7I1M - chains A and B; structure by X-ray diffraction, 2.01 A resolution.

== Chain A ==
Name: Serine protease subunit NS2B
Source organism: Zika virus
UniProtKB: Q32ZE1 (POLG_ZIKV); residues 46-89 here correspond to UniProt positions 1414-1457 (UniProt number = residue number + 1368)
Amino-acid sequence (46 residues; each row starts with the number of its first residue):
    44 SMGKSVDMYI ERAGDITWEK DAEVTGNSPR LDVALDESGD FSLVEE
Unresolved in the structure: 44-49, 89
Construct notes: expression tag (44-45)

== Chain B ==
Name: Serine protease NS3
Source organism: Zika virus
Notes: EC 3.4.21.91, 3.6.1.15, 3.6.4.13
UniProtKB: Q32ZE1 (POLG_ZIKV); residues 11-177 here correspond to UniProt positions 1509-1675 (UniProt number = residue number + 1498)
Amino-acid sequence (168 residues; numbered 10 to 177; the number before each row is that of its first residue):
    10 MKEVKKGETT DGVYRVMTRR LLGSTQVGVG VMQEGVFHTM WHVTKGAALR SGEGRLDPYW
    70 GDVKQDLVSY CGPWKLDAAW DGLSEVQLLA VPPGERAKNI QTLPGIFKTK DGDIGAVALD
   130 YPAGTSGSPI LDKCGRVIGL YGNGVVIKNG SYVSAITQGK REEETPVE
Unresolved in the structure: 10-15, 172-177
Construct notes: initiating methionine (10); conflict K107 (Arg1605 in Q32ZE1)
Swiss-Prot annotation at these positions:
  - active site (Charge relay system): H51, D75, S135
Ligand contacts: 7,8-dichloro-2-methylquinolin-4-amine (A1BXF): H51, D129, Y130, P131, A132, S135, Y150, G151, V155, Y161

== Interface between chain A and chain B ==
Pairs across the interface (92; chain A residue first):
  M51(A) - M26(B)
  M51(A) - V52(B)
  M51(A) - T53(B)
  M51(A) - L58(B)
  M51(A) - R59(B)  hydrogen bond (backbone-backbone)
  Y52(A) - R24(B)
  Y52(A) - V25(B)
  Y52(A) - M26(B)  hydrogen bond (backbone-backbone)
  Y52(A) - R28(B)
  Y52(A) - S33(B)  hydrogen bond
  Y52(A) - R59(B)
  I53(A) - Y23(B)  hydrophobic
  I53(A) - R24(B)
  I53(A) - M41(B)  hydrophobic
  I53(A) - F46(B)  hydrophobic
  I53(A) - R59(B)  hydrogen bond (backbone-backbone)
  I53(A) - S60(B)
  I53(A) - L65(B)  hydrophobic
  E54(A) - Y23(B)
  E54(A) - R24(B)  hydrogen bond (backbone-backbone)
  R55(A) - E17(B)
  R55(A) - D20(B)  hydrogen bond (side chain-backbone)
  R55(A) - V22(B)
  R55(A) - Y23(B)
  A56(A) - V22(B)  hydrogen bond (backbone-backbone)
  A56(A) - V100(B)  hydrophobic
  A56(A) - A106(B)
  G57(A) - G21(B)
  G57(A) - V22(B)  hydrogen bond (backbone-backbone)
  D58(A) - L98(B)
  I59(A) - G21(B)
  I59(A) - V22(B)
  I59(A) - V40(B)  hydrophobic
  I59(A) - L140(B)  hydrophobic
  I59(A) - G144(B)
  I59(A) - V146(B)  hydrophobic
  T60(A) - N108(B)  hydrogen bond (backbone-side chain)
  T60(A) - L140(B)
  W61(A) - E94(B)
  W61(A) - V95(B)
  W61(A) - Q96(B)
  W61(A) - Q110(B)
  W61(A) - L140(B)
  W61(A) - D141(B)
  W61(A) - K142(B)
  E62(A) - Q96(B)  hydrogen bond (backbone-side chain)
  E62(A) - N108(B)
  A65(A) - Q96(B)
  A65(A) - N108(B)
  E66(A) - N108(B)
  E66(A) - I109(B)
  E66(A) - Q110(B)  hydrogen bond (backbone-backbone)
  V67(A) - E94(B)
  V67(A) - Q110(B)
  T68(A) - I109(B)
  T68(A) - Q110(B)  hydrogen bond (backbone-backbone)
  T68(A) - T111(B)  hydrogen bond (backbone-side chain)
  T68(A) - L128(B)
  G69(A) - T111(B)  hydrogen bond (backbone-side chain)
  G69(A) - A127(B)
  N70(A) - L112(B)
  N70(A) - A127(B)
  S71(A) - L112(B)  hydrogen bond (side chain-backbone)
  S71(A) - P113(B)
  S71(A) - G114(B)
  P72(A) - G114(B)
  P72(A) - I115(B)  hydrogen bond (backbone-backbone)
  P72(A) - A127(B)
  R73(A) - I115(B)
  L74(A) - I115(B)  hydrogen bond (backbone-backbone)
  L74(A) - F116(B)
  L74(A) - K117(B)  hydrogen bond (backbone-backbone)
  L74(A) - I156(B)  hydrophobic
  D75(A) - K117(B)
  V76(A) - F116(B)  hydrophobic
  V76(A) - K117(B)  hydrogen bond (backbone-backbone)
  V76(A) - T118(B)
  L78(A) - K73(B)
  D79(A) - K73(B)
  E80(A) - K73(B)
  S81(A) - V72(B)
  G82(A) - V72(B)
  G82(A) - K73(B)
  G82(A) - N152(B)  hydrogen bond (backbone-side chain)
  F84(A) - N152(B)
  F84(A) - G153(B)
  F84(A) - V154(B)
  F84(A) - A164(B)  hydrophobic
  S85(A) - V154(B)
  L86(A) - V154(B)
  L86(A) - V155(B)
  E88(A) - K157(B)
Other interface residues (no listed pair), chain A (34 interface residues in all): D50
Other interface residues (no listed pair), chain B (58 interface residues in all): T19, T27, V36, A57, I123, V162

== Summary ==
Chain A and chain B form an interface of 34 and 58 residues respectively; the contacts include 20 hydrogen
bonds. Polar pairs include Y52(A)-S33(B), R55(A)-D20(B) and T60(A)-N108(B). Ligands of chain B:
7,8-dichloro-2-methylquinolin-4-amine. UniProt lists 3 active-site residues on chain B.
Here chain A is Serine protease subunit NS2B and chain B is Serine protease NS3, both from Zika virus. Entry
7I1M (PanDDA analysis group deposition -- Crystal Structure of ZIKV NS2B-NS3 protease in complex with
MFP-0011177-001-002) was determined by X-ray diffraction.
